6BX8 - chains A and B; structure by X-ray diffraction, 1.98 A resolution.

== Chain A ==
Name: Trypsin-3
Organism: Homo sapiens
Notes: EC 3.4.21.4
Reference sequence: P35030 (TRY3_HUMAN); the construct lacks a stretch of the UniProt sequence and is renumbered around it, so the offset changes along the chain: 16-34 = UniProt 81-99; 37-67 = UniProt 100-130; 69-125 = UniProt 131-187; 127-130 = UniProt 188-191; 6 more segments
Sequence (224 residues; row label = number of the first residue in the row; note: 10 numbers in that range are skipped by the numbering (no residue carries them; nothing is unmodelled there)):
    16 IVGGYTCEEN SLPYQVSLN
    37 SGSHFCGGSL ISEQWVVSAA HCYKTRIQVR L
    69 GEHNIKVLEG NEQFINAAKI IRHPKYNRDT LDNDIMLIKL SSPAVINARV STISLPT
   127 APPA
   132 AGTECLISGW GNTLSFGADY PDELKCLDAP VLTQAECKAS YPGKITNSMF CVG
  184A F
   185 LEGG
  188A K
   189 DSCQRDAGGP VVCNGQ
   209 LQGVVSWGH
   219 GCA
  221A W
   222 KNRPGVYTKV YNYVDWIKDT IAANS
Differences from the reference sequence: conflict Ala127 (Thr188 in P35030); engineered mutation Ala195 (Ser257 in P35030)
Swiss-Prot annotation at these positions:
  - active site (Charge relay system): His57, Asp102
  - binding site (Ca(2+)): Glu70, Asn72, Val75, Glu77, Glu80
  - site: Asp189 (Required for specificity)
  - modified residue: Tyr151 (Sulfotyrosine)
Disulfides: Cys22-Cys157, Cys42-Cys58, Cys136-Cys201, Cys168-Cys182, Cys191-Cys220
What the authors report for this chain:
  - mutagenesis - S195A: abolished catalytic activity (citing earlier work)

== Chain B ==
Name: Tissue factor pathway inhibitor
Organism: Homo sapiens
Reference sequence: P10646 (TFPI1_HUMAN); residues 1-58 here correspond to UniProt positions 50-107 (UniProt number = residue number + 49)
Sequence (80 residues; numbered -11 to 68; the number before each row is that of its first residue; numbers below 1 keep their minus sign (Tyr-11 is residue -11)):
   -11 YVDYKDDDDK EFMHSFCAFK ADDGPCRACM KRFFFNIFTR QCEEFCYGGC EGNQNRFESL
    49 EECKKMCTRD PRHHHHHHAN
Not modelled in the structure: -11 to 0, 56-68
Differences from the reference sequence: expression tag (-11 to 0, 59-68); engineered mutation Arg15 (Lys64 in P10646), Cys17 (Ile66 in P10646), Cys34 (Ile83 in P10646)
Disulfides: Cys5-Cys55, Cys14-Cys38, Cys17-Cys34, Cys30-Cys51
What the authors report for this chain:
  - mutagenesis - I17C/I34C: decreased binding to Trypsin-3 (chain A)

== How chain A and chain B interact ==
Pairs across the interface - 39 pairs, chain A then chain B:
  Phe41(A) - Ala16(B)
  Phe41(A) - Cys17(B)  hydrogen bond (backbone-backbone)
  Phe41(A) - Met18(B)  hydrophobic
  Cys42(A) - Ala16(B)  hydrophobic
  His57(A) - Cys14(B)
  His57(A) - Arg15(B)  hydrogen bond (side chain-backbone)
  His57(A) - Ala16(B)  hydrogen bond (side chain-backbone)
  His57(A) - Met18(B)
  His57(A) - Gly36(B)
  Arg96(A) - Tyr35(B)  hydrogen bond
  Arg96(A) - Gly37(B)  hydrogen bond (side chain-backbone)
  Arg96(A) - Cys38(B)
  Arg96(A) - Glu39(B)
  Asp97(A) - Glu39(B)
  Leu99(A) - Cys14(B)  hydrophobic
  Tyr151(A) - Cys34(B)  hydrogen bond
  Asp189(A) - Arg15(B)  salt bridge
  Ser190(A) - Arg15(B)  hydrogen bond
  Cys191(A) - Arg15(B)
  Gln192(A) - Asp11(B)
  Gln192(A) - Gly12(B)
  Gln192(A) - Cys14(B)  hydrogen bond (side chain-backbone)
  Gln192(A) - Arg15(B)
  Gln192(A) - Ala16(B)
  Arg193(A) - Arg15(B)  hydrogen bond (backbone-backbone)
  Arg193(A) - Ala16(B)  hydrogen bond (backbone-backbone)
  Arg193(A) - Cys17(B)
  Asp194(A) - Arg15(B)  hydrogen bond (backbone-backbone)
  Ala195(A) - Arg15(B)  hydrogen bond (backbone-backbone)
  Ala195(A) - Ala16(B)
  Ser214(A) - Cys14(B)
  Ser214(A) - Arg15(B)  hydrogen bond (backbone-backbone)
  Trp215(A) - Pro13(B)
  Trp215(A) - Arg15(B)
  Gly216(A) - Pro13(B)  hydrogen bond (backbone-backbone)
  Gly216(A) - Arg15(B)
  Gly219(A) - Arg15(B)  hydrogen bond (backbone-side chain)
  Cys220(A) - Arg15(B)
  Gly226(A) - Arg15(B)
Also at the interface, not in a pair above, chain A (26 interface residues in all): Ser39, His40, Cys58, Tyr59, Val213, Tyr228
Also at the interface, not in a pair above, chain B (16 interface residues in all): Lys19, Arg44
The authors on this interface:
  - interface residues, chain B: Pro13(B)

== In short ==
The interface between chain A and chain B involves 26 residues on one side and 16 on the other; the contacts
include 15 hydrogen bonds and 1 salt bridge. Polar contacts include Asp189(A)-Arg15(B), His57(A)-Arg15(B) and
His57(A)-Ala16(B). From the paper: S195A of chain A abolishes catalytic activity; the interface residue
Pro13(B).
Chain A is Trypsin-3 and chain B is Tissue factor pathway inhibitor, both from Homo sapiens; the structure,
Human Mesotrypsin (PRSS3) Complexed with Tissue Factor Pathway Inhibitor Variant (TFPI1-KD1-K15R-I17C-I34C),
was determined by X-ray diffraction together with 6HAR from the same study.
